Entry 4LEZ (X-ray diffraction, 2.36 A resolution); this record covers chains A and C of the 6 polymer chains in the assembly.

[Chain A (and C)]
Name: Cyclic GMP-AMP synthase
From: Mus musculus
Notes: EC 2.7.7.-; fragment: mouse cGAS catalytic domain; chain C of this document is another copy of the same molecule, construct and numbering; everything in this record applies to it too
UniProtKB: Q8C6L5 (CGAS_MOUSE); residues 142-507 here = UniProt positions 142-507
Sequence (366 residues; numbered 142 to 507; the number before each row is that of its first residue):
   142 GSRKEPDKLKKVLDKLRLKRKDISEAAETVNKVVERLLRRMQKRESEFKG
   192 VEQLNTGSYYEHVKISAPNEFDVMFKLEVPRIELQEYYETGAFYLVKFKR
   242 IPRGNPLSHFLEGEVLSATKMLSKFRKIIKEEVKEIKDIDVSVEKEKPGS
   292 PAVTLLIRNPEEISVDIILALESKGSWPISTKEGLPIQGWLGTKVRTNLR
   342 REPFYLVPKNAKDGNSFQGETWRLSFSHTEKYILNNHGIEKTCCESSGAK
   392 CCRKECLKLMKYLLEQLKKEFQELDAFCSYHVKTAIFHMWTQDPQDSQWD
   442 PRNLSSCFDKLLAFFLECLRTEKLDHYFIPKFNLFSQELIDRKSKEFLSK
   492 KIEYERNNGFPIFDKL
Unresolved in the structure: 142-148
Metal / ion sites: Zn2+: His378, Cys384, Cys385, Cys392
Ligand contacts: cGAMP (1SY): Glu211, Asp213, Met215, Gly290, Ser291, Pro292, Ala293, Asp307, Ile309, Val348, Arg364, Leu365, Ser366, Ser368, Cys419, Ser420, Tyr421, His467
UniProt features mapped onto this chain:
  - region: Lys372 to Lys395 (DNA-binding)
  - motif: Leu154 to Leu159 (Nuclear export signal), Asp281 to Ser291 (Nuclear localization signal)
  - binding site (GTP): Thr197, Asp307, Arg364 to Glu371
  - binding site (ATP): Ser199, Glu371, Lys402, Ser420 to Lys424
  - binding site (Mg(2+)): Glu211, Asp213, Asp307
  - binding site (2',3'-cGAMP): Asp213, Gly290, Asp307, Lys350, Arg364 to Ser366
  - binding site (Zn(2+)): His378, Cys384, Cys385, Cys392
  - site: Arg241 (Arginine-anchor), Asp307, Ile308 (Cleavage)
  - modified residue: Lys156 (N6-lactoyllysine), Glu176 (PolyADP-ribosyl glutamic acid), Ser199 (Phosphoserine), Tyr201 (Phosphotyrosine), Glu272 (5-glutamyl polyglutamate), Ser291 (Phosphoserine), Glu302 (5-glutamyl glutamate), Lys372 (N6-acetyllysine), Lys382 (N6-acetyllysine), Lys402 (N6-acetyllysine), Ser420 (Phosphoserine), Lys491 (N6-methyllysine)
  - lipidation (S-palmitoyl cysteine): Cys392, Cys393, Cys459
  - cross-link (Glycyl lysine isopeptide (Lys-Gly)): Lys217 (interchain with G-Cter in SUMO), Lys271 (interchain with G-Cter in ubiquitin), Lys335 (interchain with G-Cter in SUMO), Lys372 (interchain with G-Cter in SUMO), Lys382 (interchain with G-Cter in SUMO), Lys399 (interchain with G-Cter in ubiquitin), Lys402 (interchain with G-Cter in ubiquitin), Lys409 (interchain with G-Cter in ubiquitin), Lys410 (interchain with G-Cter in ubiquitin), Lys464 (interchain with G-Cter in SUMO)
  - mutagenesis: Lys156 (K156Q: Mimics lactylation; knockin mice show higher mortality following HSV-1 infection), Asn172 (N172K: Induces alteration of the DNA-binding surface and leads to decreased synthesis of cyclic GMP-AMP (cGAMP); when associated with L-180), Glu176 (E176A: Abolished poly-ADP-ribosylation by PARP1, stimulating interferon production in knockin mice), Arg180 (R180L: Induces alteration of the DNA-binding surface and leads to decreased synthesis of cyclic GMP-AMP (cGAMP); when associated with K-182), Gly198 (G198A: Abolishes stimulation of interferon production; when associated with A-199), Ser199 (S199A: Abolishes stimulation of interferon production; when associated with A-199), Tyr201 (Y201E: Phosphomimetic mutant; reduced translocation to the nucleus following treatment with etoposide), Glu211 to Asp213 (Abolished nucleotidyltransferase activity. Does not affect nuclear localization and tethering to chromatin), Glu211 (E211A: Abolishes ability to promote type-I interferon production), Asp213 (D213A: Abolishes ability to promote type-I interferon production), Lys217 (K217R: Reduced sumoylation), Arg222 (R222E: Impaired tethering to chromatin, leading to constitutive activation in the absence of DNA), 31 further mutagenesis entries in UniProt
What the authors report for this chain:
  - binding site for cGAMP: Asp213, Asp307, Arg364, Ser366, Tyr421
  - catalytic residues: Asp213, Asp307 (proposed by the authors, not directly observed)
  - mutagenesis - K151E, R158E, K160E, R161E, K162E, S165E, R180E, R222E (more than 50%), K240E (more than 50%), K315E, K323E (more than 50%), K372E, K395E: decreased catalytic activity
  - mutagenesis - K184E: unchanged catalytic activity
  - mutagenesis - K335E, R342E, K382A, E386A: abolished catalytic activity
  - mutagenesis - R158E, K372E, K382A, E386A, K395E: decreased signaling
  - mutagenesis - K184E, R222E, K240E, R342E: unchanged signaling
  - mutagenesis - R222E/R342E, K335E: abolished signaling
  - mutagenesis - K151E, R158E, K160E, K162E, S165E, R180E, K184E, R222E, K240E, K315E, K323E, K335E, R342E, K372E, K382A, K395E: decreased binding to DNA
  - mutagenesis - E386A: unchanged binding to DNA

[Interface between chain A and chain C]
Pairs across the interface (35; chain A residue first):
  Gln329(A) with Thr383(C); Ser388(C)
  Gly330(A) with Ser388(C)
  Trp331(A) with Thr383(C)
  Leu332(A) with Lys382(C)
  Gly333(A) with Thr383(C); Glu386(C)
  Thr334(A) with Glu386(C), hydrogen bond (backbone-side chain); Ser387(C)
  Lys335(A) with Asn376(C); Asn377(C); Glu386(C), salt bridge
  Asn376(A) with Lys335(C)
  Asn377(A) with Lys335(C); Lys382(C), hydrogen bond (backbone-side chain)
  Gly379(A) with Lys382(C), hydrogen bond (backbone-side chain)
  Ile380(A) with Ile380(C); Glu381(C); Lys382(C), hydrogen bond (backbone-backbone)
  Glu381(A) with Ile380(C); Gln436(C)
  Lys382(A) with Leu332(C); Asn377(C), hydrogen bond (side chain-backbone); Gly379(C), hydrogen bond (side chain-backbone); Ile380(C), hydrogen bond (backbone-backbone); Lys382(C)
  Thr383(A) with Gln329(C); Gly333(C)
  Glu386(A) with Gly333(C); Thr334(C), hydrogen bond (side chain-backbone); Lys335(C), salt bridge
  Ser387(A) with Thr334(C)
  Ser388(A) with Gln329(C); Gly330(C)
  Gln436(A) with Glu381(C)
Other interface residues (no listed pair), chain A (19 interface residues in all): His378
Other interface residues (no listed pair), chain C (19 interface residues in all): Trp331, His378

[Summary]
The chain A/chain C interface involves 19 residues from each chain, with 8 hydrogen bonds and 2 salt bridges.
Polar contacts include Lys335(A)-Glu386(C), Thr334(A)-Glu386(C) and Asn377(A)-Lys382(C). From the paper:
catalytic residues Asp213(A) and Asp307(A); K151E, R158E and K160E of chain A, among others, reduce binding to
DNA; 19 substitutions were tested in all.
Chain A and chain C are both Cyclic GMP-AMP synthase (Mus musculus); the structure, Structure of mouse cGAS
bound to an 18bp DNA and cGAS product, was determined by X-ray diffraction (same publication as 4LEV, 4LEW and
4LEY).
